Entry 7ZAN (X-ray diffraction, 5.06 A resolution (low resolution: residue-level contacts below are approximate; hydrogen-bond / salt-bridge calls are withheld)); this record covers chains A and C of the 4 polymer chains in the assembly.

Chain A:
Molecule: Interleukin-17A
Organism: Homo sapiens
Notes: fragment: il-17a
Reference sequence: Q16552 (IL17_HUMAN); numbering as in UniProt (aligned over 34-155)
Sequence (123 residues; row label = number of the first residue in the row):
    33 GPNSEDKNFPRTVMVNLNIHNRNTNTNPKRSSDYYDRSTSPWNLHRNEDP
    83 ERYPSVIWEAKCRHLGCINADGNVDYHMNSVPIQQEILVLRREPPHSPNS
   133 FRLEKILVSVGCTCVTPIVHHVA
Not modelled in the structure: 33-36, 59-63
Differences from the reference sequence: expression tag (33); engineered mutation Asp-68 (Asn in Q16552), Ser-129 (Cys in Q16552)
Cystine bridges: Cys-94/Cys-144, Cys-99/Cys-146

Chain C:
Molecule: Interleukin-17 receptor A
Organism: Homo sapiens
Reference sequence: Q96F46 (I17RA_HUMAN); residue numbers follow UniProt; this construct covers 33-320
Sequence (292 residues; each row starts with the number of its first residue):
    33 LRLLDHRALVCSQPGLDCTVKNSTCLDDSWIHPRNLTPSSPKDLQIQLHF
    83 AHTQQGDLFPVAHIEWTLQTDASILYLEGAELSVLQLNTNERLCVRFEFL
   133 SKLRHHHRRWRFTFSHFVVDPDQEYEVTVHHLPKPIPDGDPNHQSKNFLV
   183 PDCEHARMKVTTPCMSSGSLWDPDITVETLEAHQLRVSFTLWNESTHYQI
   233 LLTSFPHMENHSCFEHMHHIPAPRPEEFHQRSDVTLTLRNLKGCCRHQVQ
   283 IQPFFSSCLNDCLRHSATVSCPEMPDTPEPIPDYMPLWEFRH
Not modelled in the structure: 307-324
Differences from the reference sequence: engineered mutation Asp-49 (Asn in Q96F46), Asp-206 (Asn in Q96F46), Asp-265 (Asn in Q96F46); expression tag (321-324)
UniProt features mapped onto this chain:
  - glycosylation (N-linked (GlcNAc...) asparagine): Asn-54, Asn-67, Asn-225, Asn-242
Cystine bridges: Cys-43/Cys-50, Cys-57/Cys-126, Cys-185/Cys-196, Cys-245/Cys-276, Cys-277/Cys-303, Cys-290/Cys-294
Covalent attachments: N-acetylglucosamine (NAG) linked to Asn-54
Reported in the primary citation:
  - self-association interface (contacts with another copy of this molecule): Thr-69, Thr-102, Asp-103, Ser-105 (by similarity / conservation)
  - self-association interface (contacts with another copy of this molecule): Ala-104
  - self-association interface (contacts with another copy of this molecule); pairs are residue here / residue on that copy: Leu-68/Ala-104, Tyr-108/Ala-104 (proposed by the authors, not directly observed)
  - contacts within the chain: Ala-104/Ser-105 (proposed by the authors, not directly observed)
  - mutagenesis - A104E: unchanged binding to Interleukin-17A (chain A)
  - mutagenesis - A104E: unchanged expression
  - mutagenesis - A104E: unchanged binding to biotinylated IL-17A
  - mutagenesis - A104E: unchanged binding to biotinylated IL-17F
  - mutagenesis - A104E (>5-fold): decreased signaling in response to IL-17A
  - mutagenesis - A104E (>6-fold): decreased signaling in response to IL-17F
  - mutagenesis - A104E: decreased signaling in response to IL-17 cytokines
  - post-translational modification sites: Asn-54

Chain A / chain C interface:
Contacting residue pairs (42; chain A residue first):
  Pro-42(A) / Asp-60(C)
  Pro-42(A) / His-64(C)
  Val-45(A) / Ile-63(C)
  Leu-97(A) / Asn-292(C)
  Asp-107(A) / Glu-247(C)
  Tyr-108(A) / Leu-233(C)
  Tyr-108(A) / Gln-284(C)
  Tyr-108(A) / Arg-296(C)
  His-109(A) / Leu-233(C)
  His-109(A) / Thr-235(C)
  His-109(A) / Glu-247(C)
  His-109(A) / Gln-282(C)
  His-109(A) / Arg-296(C)
  Met-110(A) / Arg-296(C)
  Asn-111(A) / Gln-284(C)
  Asn-111(A) / Asn-292(C)
  Asn-111(A) / Arg-296(C)
  Ser-112(A) / Asn-292(C)
  Gln-116(A) / Asn-120(C)
  Gln-116(A) / Thr-121(C)
  Gln-117(A) / Asn-120(C)
  Gln-117(A) / Thr-121(C)
  Gln-117(A) / Asn-122(C)
  Glu-118(A) / Thr-121(C)
  Glu-118(A) / Asn-122(C)
  Glu-118(A) / Glu-123(C)
  Glu-118(A) / Arg-124(C)
  Lys-137(A) / Thr-56(C)
  Lys-137(A) / Arg-124(C)
  Leu-139(A) / Glu-123(C)
  Pro-149(A) / Arg-296(C)
  Ile-150(A) / Asp-293(C)
  Ile-150(A) / Leu-295(C)
  Ile-150(A) / Arg-296(C)
  Val-151(A) / Arg-296(C)
  Val-151(A) / Ser-298(C)
  His-152(A) / Glu-186(C)
  His-152(A) / Arg-296(C)
  His-152(A) / Ser-298(C)
  His-153(A) / Ser-298(C)
  Val-154(A) / Ser-298(C)
  Ala-155(A) / Thr-300(C)
Also at the interface, not in a pair above, chain A (22 interface residues in all): Arg-43
Also at the interface, not in a pair above, chain C (25 interface residues in all): Cys-57, Cys-294, His-297, Ala-299

Summary:
22 residues of chain A and 25 residues of chain C are in contact. N-acetylglucosamine is covalently linked to
Asn-54(C). The paper reports that A104E of chain C reduces signaling in response to IL-17A; a modification
site at Asn-54(C).
Here chain A is Interleukin-17A and chain C is Interleukin-17 receptor A, both from Homo sapiens. Entry 7ZAN
(Crystal Structure of human IL-17A in complex with IL-17RA and IL-17RC) was determined by X-ray diffraction
(same publication as 5N9B).
